PDB entry 4B3T | X-ray diffraction, 3.00 A resolution | chains A and C of the 23 polymer chains in the assembly

Chain A:
Molecule: 16S ribosomal RNA
Organism: Thermus thermophilus HB8
Sequence (1521 nucleotides; each row starts with the number of its first residue; note: 44 numbers in that range are skipped by the numbering (no residue carries them; nothing is unmodelled there); a row labelled like 189A-189L holds insertion residues (189A, then the next letters in order)):
     1 UUGUUGGAGAGUUUGAUCCUGGCUCAGGGUGAACGCUGGCGGCGUGCCUA
    51 AGACAUGCAAGUCGUGCGGGCCG
    76 CGGGGUUUU
    88 ACUCCG
    96 UGGUCAGCGGCGGACGGGUGAGUAACGCGUGGGU
  129A G
   130 ACCUACCCGGAAGAGGGGGACAACCCGGGGAAACUCGGGCUAAUCCCCCA
   180 UGUGGACCCG
189A-189L CCCCUUGGGGUG
   190 UGUCCAAAGGGCUUU
   216 GCCCGCUUCCGGAUGGGCCCGCGUCCCAUCAGCUAGUUGGUGGGGUAAUG
   266 GCCCACCAAGGCGACGACGGGUAGCCGGUCUGAGAGGAUGGCCGGCCACA
   316 GGGGCACUGAGACACGGGCCCCACUCCUACGGGAGGCAGCAGUUAGGAAU
   366 CUUCCGCAAUGGGCGCAAGCCUGACGGAGCGACGCCGCUUGGAGGAAGAA
   416 GCCCUUCGGGGUGUAAACUCCUGA
   441 ACCCGGGACGAAACCCCC
   460 GA
   470 CGAGGGGA
   479 CUGACGGUACCGGGGUAA
   498 UAGCGCCGGCCAACUCCGUGCCAGCAGCCGCGGUAAUACGGAGGGCGCGA
   548 GCGUUACCCGGAUUCACUGGGCGUAAAGGGCGUGUAGGCGGCCUGGGGCG
   598 UCCCAUGUGAAAGACCACGGCUCAACCGUGGGGGAGCGUGGGAUACGCUC
   648 AGGCUAGACGGUGGGAGAGGGUGGUGGAAUUCCCGGAGUAGCGGUGAAAU
   698 GCGCAGAUACCGGGAGGAACGCCGAUGGCGAAGGCAGCCACCUGGUCCAC
   748 CCGUGACGCUGAGGCGCGAAAGCGUGGGGAGCAAACCGGAUUAGAUACCC
   798 GGGUAGUCCACGCCCUAAACGAUGCGCGCUAGGUCUCUGGGUCU
   848 CCUGGGGGCCGAAGCUAACGCGUUAAGCGCGCCGCCUGGGGAGUACGGCC
   898 GCAAGGCUGAAACUCAAAGGAAUUGACGGGGGCCCGCACAAGCGGUGGAG
   948 CAUGUGGUUUAAUUCGAAGCAACGCGAAGAACCUUACCAGGCCUUGACAU
   998 GCUA
 1001A G
  1002 GGAACCCGGGUGAAAGCCUGGGGUGCCCC
1030A-1030D GCGA
  1031 GGGGAGCCCUAGCACAGGUGCUGCAUGGCCGUCGUCAGCUCGUGCCGUGA
  1081 GGUGUUGGGUUAAGUCCCGCAACGAGCGCAACCCCCGCCGUUAGUUGCCA
  1131 GCGGUUCGGCCGGGCACUCUAACGGGACUGCCCGCG
  1168 AAAGCGGGAGGAAGGAGGGGACGACGUCUGGUCAGCAUGGCCCUUACGGC
  1218 CUGGGCGACACACGUGCUACAAUGCCCACUACAAAGCGAUGCCACCCGGC
  1268 AACGGGGAGCUAAUCGCAAAAAGGUGGGCCCAGUUCGGAUUGGGGUCUGC
  1318 AACCCGACCCCAUGAAGCCGGAAUCGCUAGUAAUCGCGGAUCAGCC
 1363A A
  1364 UGCCGCGGUGAAUACGUUCCCGGGCCUUGUACACACCGCCCGUCACGCCA
  1414 UGGGAGCGGGCUCUACCCGAAGUCGCCGG
1442A-1442B GA
  1443 GCCUA
  1452 C
  1456 GGGCAGGCGCCGAGGGUAGGGCCCGUGACUGGGGCGAAGUCGUAACAAGG
  1506 UAGCUGUACCGGAAGGUGCGGCUGGAUCACCUCCUUUCU
Unresolved in the structure: 1-4, 1534-1538
Ion coordination: Mg2+ site 1: U12, G22; Mg2+ site 2: U12, C526, G527; Mg2+ site 3: G15, U920; Mg2+ site 4 near G21 (its only coordinating residue here); Mg2+ site 5: A33, C398; Mg2+ site 6: U45, G46, G394; Mg2+ site 7: C48, G115; Mg2+ site 8 near A53 (its only coordinating residue here); Mg2+ site 9: C58, U387; Mg2+ site 10: A59, U387; Mg2+ site 11: G61, U62, G105; Mg2+ site 12: G69, G70, U99; 131 more Mg2+ sites not listed; 16 more K+ sites not listed
Residues lining bound ligands: 3TS ((2S,3S,4R,5R,6R)-2-(aminomethyl)-5-azanyl-6-[(2R,3S,4R,5S)-5-[(1R,2R,3S,5R,6S)-3,5-bis(azanyl)-2-[(2S,3R,4R,5S,6R)-3-azanyl-5-[(4-chlorophenyl)methoxy]-6-(hydroxymethyl)-4-oxidanyl-oxan-2-yl]oxy-6-oxidanyl-cyclohexyl]oxy-2-(hydroxymethyl)-4-oxidanyl-oxolan-3-yl]oxy-oxane-3,4-diol): G1405, U1406, C1407, A1408, C1409, G1489, C1490, G1491, A1492, A1493, G1494, U1495, C1496
Reported in the primary citation:
  - mutagenesis - A1408G, G1491C: decreased binding to 3TS
  - binding site for 3TS: A1408, A1492

Chain C:
Molecule: 30S ribosomal protein S3
Organism: Thermus thermophilus HB8
Reference sequence: P80372 (RS3_THET8); residues 0-238 here correspond to UniProt positions 1-239 (UniProt number = residue number + 1)
Sequence (239 residues; each row starts with the number of its first residue; numbering starts at 0):
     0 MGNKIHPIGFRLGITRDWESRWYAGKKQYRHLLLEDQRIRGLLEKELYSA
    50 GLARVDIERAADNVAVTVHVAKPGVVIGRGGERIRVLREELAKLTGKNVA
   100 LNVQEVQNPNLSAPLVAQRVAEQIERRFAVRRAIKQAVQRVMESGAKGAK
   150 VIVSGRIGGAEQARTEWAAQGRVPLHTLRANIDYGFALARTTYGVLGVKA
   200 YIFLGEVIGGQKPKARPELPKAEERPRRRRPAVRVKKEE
Unresolved in the structure: 0, 208-238

Chain A / chain C interface:
Pairs across the interface (69; chain A residue first):
  U421(A) / Arg-126(C)  hydrogen bond to the base
  U421(A) / Thr-191(C)  phosphate contact
  A532(A) / Arg-155(C)  base contact
  A532(A) / Glu-160(C)  sugar contact
  A532(A) / Tyr-192(C)  base contact
  A1055(A) / Arg-155(C)  hydrogen bond to the sugar
  A1055(A) / Glu-160(C)  hydrogen bond to the sugar
  A1055(A) / Tyr-192(C)  base contact
  U1056(A) / Gly-154(C)  sugar contact
  U1056(A) / Glu-160(C)  phosphate contact
  U1056(A) / Gln-161(C)  phosphate contact
  U1056(A) / Ala-162(C)  hydrogen bond to the phosphate
  U1056(A) / Val-194(C)  hydrogen bond to the sugar
  G1057(A) / Ser-153(C)  sugar contact
  G1057(A) / Gly-154(C)  hydrogen bond to the phosphate
  G1057(A) / Phe-185(C)  sugar contact
  G1057(A) / Leu-187(C)  sugar contact
  G1057(A) / Gly-196(C)  phosphate contact
  G1058(A) / Ser-153(C)  phosphate contact
  G1058(A) / Phe-185(C)  sugar contact
  G1058(A) / Gly-196(C)  phosphate contact
  G1058(A) / Lys-198(C)  phosphate contact
  C1059(A) / Lys-198(C)  salt bridge to the phosphate
  C1060(A) / Gly-1(C)  base contact
  C1060(A) / Asn-2(C)  phosphate contact
  C1060(A) / Lys-3(C)  phosphate contact
  G1061(A) / Gly-1(C)  hydrogen bond to the base
  U1062(A) / Gly-1(C)  hydrogen bond to the base
  U1065(A) / His-175(C)  base contact
  G1106(A) / Gly-170(C)  hydrogen bond to the sugar
  G1106(A) / Arg-171(C)  phosphate contact
  C1107(A) / Arg-171(C)  salt bridge to the phosphate
  C1107(A) / Val-172(C)  hydrogen bond to the phosphate
  C1107(A) / Pro-173(C)  phosphate contact
  G1108(A) / Pro-173(C)  phosphate contact
  G1108(A) / Leu-174(C)  hydrogen bond to the phosphate
  G1108(A) / His-175(C)  salt bridge to the phosphate
  C1109(A) / His-175(C)  salt bridge to the phosphate
  A1111(A) / His-175(C)  hydrogen bond to the base
  A1111(A) / Thr-176(C)  hydrogen bond to the base
  C1112(A) / His-175(C)  hydrogen bond to the base
  C1112(A) / Thr-176(C)  hydrogen bond to the base
  C1112(A) / Leu-177(C)  hydrogen bond to the base
  C1112(A) / Arg-178(C)  hydrogen bond to the base
  C1113(A) / Ile-13(C)  sugar contact
  A1188(A) / Phe-9(C)  sugar contact
  C1189(A) / Ile-4(C)  phosphate contact
  C1189(A) / Phe-9(C)  sugar contact
  C1189(A) / His-175(C)  sugar contact
  G1190(A) / Lys-3(C)  phosphate contact
  G1190(A) / Ile-4(C)  hydrogen bond to the phosphate
  G1190(A) / His-175(C)  sugar contact
  A1191(A) / Asn-2(C)  phosphate contact
  A1191(A) / Lys-3(C)  salt bridge to the phosphate
  C1192(A) / Lys-3(C)  salt bridge to the phosphate
  C1192(A) / Trp-166(C)  phosphate contact
  G1193(A) / Asn-2(C)  base contact
  G1193(A) / Trp-166(C)  hydrogen bond to the phosphate
  U1196(A) / Gln-161(C)  hydrogen bond to the base
  A1204(A) / Leu-187(C)  sugar contact
  U1205(A) / Arg-189(C)  salt bridge to the phosphate
  U1205(A) / Gly-193(C)  sugar contact
  U1205(A) / Val-194(C)  hydrogen bond to the sugar
  G1206(A) / Thr-190(C)  sugar contact
  G1206(A) / Thr-191(C)  hydrogen bond to the sugar
  G1206(A) / Tyr-192(C)  sugar contact
  G1206(A) / Gly-193(C)  hydrogen bond to the sugar
  A1256(A) / Lys-25(C)  phosphate contact
  A1256(A) / Lys-26(C)  sugar contact
Other interface residues (no listed pair), chain A (32 interface residues in all): G1064, G1255, U1257
Other interface residues (no listed pair), chain C (39 interface residues in all): Lys-149, Arg-163, Tyr-183, Leu-195

In short:
32 residues of chain A face 39 of chain C across their interface, with 23 hydrogen bonds and 7 salt bridges.
Polar contacts include U421(A)/Arg-126(C), G1061(A)/Gly-1(C) and U1062(A)/Gly-1(C). Ligands of chain A:
compound 3TS. The paper reports a binding site for 3TS at A1408(A) and A1492(A); A1408G and G1491C of chain A
reduce binding to 3TS.
Chain A is 16S ribosomal RNA and chain C is 30S ribosomal protein S3, both from Thermus thermophilus HB8; the
structure, Crystal structure of the 30S ribosome in complex with compound 39, was determined by X-ray
diffraction (same publication as 4B3M, 4B3R and 4B3S).
